PDB entry 3L7K | X-ray diffraction, 3.10 A resolution | chains A and D of the 4 polymer chains in the assembly

Chain A (and D):
Name: Teichoic acid biosynthesis protein F
Organism: Staphylococcus epidermidis
Notes: fragment: TagF; chain D of this document is another copy of the same molecule, construct and numbering; everything in this record applies to it too
UniProtKB: Q5HLM5 (Q5HLM5_STAEQ); residue numbers follow UniProt; this construct covers 1-721
Chain sequence (729 residues; each row starts with the number of its first residue):
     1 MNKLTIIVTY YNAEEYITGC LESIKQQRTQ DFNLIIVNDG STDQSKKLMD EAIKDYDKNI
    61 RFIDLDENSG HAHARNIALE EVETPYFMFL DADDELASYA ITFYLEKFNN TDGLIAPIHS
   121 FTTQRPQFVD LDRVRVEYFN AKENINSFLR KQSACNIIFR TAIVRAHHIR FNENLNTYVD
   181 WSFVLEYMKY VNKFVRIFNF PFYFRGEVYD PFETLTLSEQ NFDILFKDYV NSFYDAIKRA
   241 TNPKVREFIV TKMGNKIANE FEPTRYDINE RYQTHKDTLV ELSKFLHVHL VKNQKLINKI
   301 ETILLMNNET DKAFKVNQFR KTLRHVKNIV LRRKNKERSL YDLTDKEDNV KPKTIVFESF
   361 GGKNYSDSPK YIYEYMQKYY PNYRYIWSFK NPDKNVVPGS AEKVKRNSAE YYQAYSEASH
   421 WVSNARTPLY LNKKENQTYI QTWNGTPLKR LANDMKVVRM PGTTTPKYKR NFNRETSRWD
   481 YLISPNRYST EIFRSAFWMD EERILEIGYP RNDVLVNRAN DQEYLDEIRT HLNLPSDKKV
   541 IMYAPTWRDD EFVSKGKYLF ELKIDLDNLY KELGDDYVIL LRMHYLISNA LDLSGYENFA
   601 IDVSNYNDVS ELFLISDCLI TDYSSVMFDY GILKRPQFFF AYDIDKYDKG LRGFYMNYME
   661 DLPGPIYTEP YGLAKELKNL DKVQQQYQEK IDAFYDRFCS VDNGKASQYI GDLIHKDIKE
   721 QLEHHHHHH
Unresolved in the structure: 1-313, 724-729 (chain D: 1-312, 549-561, 649-652, 725-729)
Construct notes: engineered mutation Asn-444 (His in Q5HLM5); expression tag (722-729)
Swiss-Prot annotation at these positions:
  - binding site (CDP-glycerol): Trp-443, Gly-445 to Pro-447, Arg-511, Pro-545, Thr-546, Arg-582 to His-584, Ser-624, Ser-625, Asp-629
Small-molecule neighbours: EDT ({[-(bis-carboxymethyl-amino)-ethyl]-carboxymethyl-amino}-acetic acid): Arg-320, Leu-323, Arg-324, Lys-327

How chain A and chain D interact:
Pairs across the interface - 8 pairs, chain A then chain D:
  Phe-314(A) with Val-330(D); Leu-331(D), hydrophobic
  Phe-319(A) with Val-330(D), hydrophobic
  Thr-322(A) with Ile-329(D)
  Leu-323(A) with Val-326(D), hydrophobic
  Val-326(A) with His-325(D)
  Ile-329(A) with Leu-340(D), hydrophobic
  Arg-332(A) with Asn-349(D)
Also at the interface, not in a pair above, chain A (8 interface residues in all): Val-330
Also at the interface, not in a pair above, chain D (10 interface residues in all): Leu-343, Thr-344, Lys-346

In short:
The interface between chain A and chain D involves 8 residues on one side and 10 on the other. Bound to chain
A: compound EDT. Curated annotation (UniProt) lists 13 CDP-glycerol-binding residues on chain A.
Chain A and chain D are both Teichoic acid biosynthesis protein F (Staphylococcus epidermidis); the structure,
Structure of the Wall Teichoic Acid Polymerase TagF, H444N + CDPG (15 minute soak), was determined by X-ray
diffraction, deposited together with 3L7I, 3L7J, 3L7L and 3L7M.
